Entry 3U61 (X-ray diffraction, 3.20 A resolution); this record covers chains B and A of the 10 polymer chains in the assembly.

# Chain B
Molecule: DNA polymerase accessory protein 44
Source organism: Enterobacteria phage T4
Reference sequence: P04526 (DPA44_BPT4); numbering as in UniProt (aligned over 1-319)
Amino-acid sequence (324 residues; row label = number of the first residue in the row; numbers below 1 keep their minus sign (Gly-4 is residue -4)):
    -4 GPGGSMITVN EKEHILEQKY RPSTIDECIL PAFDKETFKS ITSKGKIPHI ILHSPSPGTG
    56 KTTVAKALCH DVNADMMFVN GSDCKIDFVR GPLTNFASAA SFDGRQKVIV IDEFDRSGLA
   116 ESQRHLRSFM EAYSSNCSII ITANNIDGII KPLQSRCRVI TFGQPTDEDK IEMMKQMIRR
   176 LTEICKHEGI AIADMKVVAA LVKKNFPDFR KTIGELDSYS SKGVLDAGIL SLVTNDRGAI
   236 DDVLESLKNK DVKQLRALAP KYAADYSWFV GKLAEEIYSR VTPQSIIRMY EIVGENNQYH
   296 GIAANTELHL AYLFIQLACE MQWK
Not modelled in the structure: -4 to 1, 222-233, 319
Differences from the reference sequence: expression tag (-4 to 0)
Curated features (UniProtKB/Swiss-Prot):
  - binding site (ATP): Glu12 to Tyr15, Ile24, Gly53 to Thr58, Arg205
Ligand contacts: ADP (adenosine-5'-diphosphate): Glu12, Tyr15, Arg16, Pro17, Cys23, Ile24, Leu25, Ser49, Pro52, Gly53, Thr54, Gly55, Lys56, Thr57, Thr58, Glu108, Arg175, Phe204, Arg205, Ile208
From the paper describing this entry:
  - allosteric site: Lys80 (proposed by the authors, not directly observed)

# Chain A
Molecule: DNA polymerase accessory protein 62
Source organism: Enterobacteria phage T4
Reference sequence: P04527 (DPA62_BPT4); numbering as in UniProt (aligned over 2-187)
Amino-acid sequence (199 residues; each row starts with the number of its first residue):
     2 SLFKDDIQLN EHQVAWYSKD WTAVQSAADS FKEKAENEFF EIIGAINNKT KCSIAQKDYS
    62 KFMVENALSQ FPECMPAVYA MNLIGSGLSD EAHFNYLMAA VPRGKRYGKW AKLVEDSTEV
   122 LIIKLLAKRY QVNTNDAINY KSILTKNGKL PLVLKELKGL VTDDFLKEVT KNVKEQKQLK
   182 KLALEWGLEH HHHHHHHHH
Not modelled in the structure: 109-116, 188-200
Differences from the reference sequence: expression tag (188-200)

# Chain B / chain A interface
Contacting residue pairs (47):
  Val84(B) - Trp17(A)
  Arg85(B) - Trp22(A)
  Arg85(B) - Gln26(A)
  Thr89(B) - Trp17(A)
  Thr89(B) - Lys20(A)
  Glu116(B) - Gln26(A)
  Glu116(B) - Ala29(A)
  Glu116(B) - Asp30(A)
  Arg119(B) - Ala29(A)
  Arg119(B) - Lys33(A)
  His120(B) - Trp17(A)
  His120(B) - Val25(A)
  His120(B) - Gln26(A)  hydrogen bond
  His120(B) - Ala29(A)
  Ser123(B) - His13(A)  hydrogen bond
  Ser123(B) - Trp17(A)  hydrogen bond
  Ser123(B) - Ala28(A)
  Ser123(B) - Phe32(A)
  Phe124(B) - Trp17(A)  hydrophobic
  Glu126(B) - Asn11(A)  hydrogen bond
  Glu126(B) - His13(A)
  Ala127(B) - Gln14(A)
  Ala127(B) - Trp17(A)
  Ala127(B) - Tyr18(A)  hydrogen bond (backbone-side chain)
  Tyr128(B) - Trp17(A)  hydrogen bond (side chain-backbone)
  Tyr128(B) - Tyr18(A)  hydrophobic
  Asp142(B) - Ser54(A)
  Asp142(B) - Gln57(A)
  Lys146(B) - Glu34(A)
  Lys146(B) - Glu42(A)
  Pro147(B) - Glu34(A)
  Tyr273(B) - Asn96(A)
  Ile282(B) - Tyr97(A)  hydrophobic
  Ile282(B) - Ala101(A)  hydrophobic
  Tyr285(B) - Leu89(A)  hydrophobic
  Tyr285(B) - Ala93(A)
  Tyr285(B) - Asn96(A)  hydrogen bond
  Tyr285(B) - Tyr97(A)
  Glu286(B) - Ile85(A)
  Glu286(B) - Tyr97(A)  hydrogen bond
  Gly289(B) - Ile85(A)
  Glu290(B) - Ile85(A)
  Asn292(B) - Ser87(A)
  Asn292(B) - Gly88(A)  hydrogen bond (side chain-backbone)
  Asn292(B) - Leu89(A)
  Gln293(B) - Leu84(A)  hydrogen bond (side chain-backbone)
  Gln293(B) - Ile85(A)
Also at the interface, not in a pair above, chain B (27 interface residues in all): Ile81, Arg122, Ile144, Pro278, Ile281
Also at the interface, not in a pair above, chain A (30 interface residues in all): Ala81, Glu92, Ala100

# Overview
The interface between chain B and chain A involves 27 residues on one side and 30 on the other, with 10
hydrogen bonds. Polar pairs include His120(B)-Gln26(A), Ser123(B)-His13(A) and Ser123(B)-Trp17(A). Bound to
chain B: ADP. UniProt lists 12 ATP-binding residues on chain B. From the paper: an allosteric site at
Lys80(B).
Here chain B is DNA polymerase accessory protein 44 and chain A is DNA polymerase accessory protein 62, both
from Enterobacteria phage T4. Entry 3U61 (Structure of T4 Bacteriophage Clamp Loader Bound To Closed Clamp,
DNA and ATP Analog and ADP) was determined by X-ray diffraction together with 3U5Z and 3U60 from the same
study.
